8USW - chains A and B of the 4 polymer chains in the assembly; structure by electron microscopy, 4.23 A resolution (low resolution: residue-level contacts below are approximate; hydrogen-bond / salt-bridge calls are withheld).

== Chain A ==
Name: Glutamate receptor ionotropic, NMDA 1
From: Homo sapiens
UniProtKB: P35439 (NMDZ1_RAT); residue numbers follow UniProt; this construct covers 1-847
Chain sequence (847 residues; numbered 1 to 847; the number before each row is that of its first residue):
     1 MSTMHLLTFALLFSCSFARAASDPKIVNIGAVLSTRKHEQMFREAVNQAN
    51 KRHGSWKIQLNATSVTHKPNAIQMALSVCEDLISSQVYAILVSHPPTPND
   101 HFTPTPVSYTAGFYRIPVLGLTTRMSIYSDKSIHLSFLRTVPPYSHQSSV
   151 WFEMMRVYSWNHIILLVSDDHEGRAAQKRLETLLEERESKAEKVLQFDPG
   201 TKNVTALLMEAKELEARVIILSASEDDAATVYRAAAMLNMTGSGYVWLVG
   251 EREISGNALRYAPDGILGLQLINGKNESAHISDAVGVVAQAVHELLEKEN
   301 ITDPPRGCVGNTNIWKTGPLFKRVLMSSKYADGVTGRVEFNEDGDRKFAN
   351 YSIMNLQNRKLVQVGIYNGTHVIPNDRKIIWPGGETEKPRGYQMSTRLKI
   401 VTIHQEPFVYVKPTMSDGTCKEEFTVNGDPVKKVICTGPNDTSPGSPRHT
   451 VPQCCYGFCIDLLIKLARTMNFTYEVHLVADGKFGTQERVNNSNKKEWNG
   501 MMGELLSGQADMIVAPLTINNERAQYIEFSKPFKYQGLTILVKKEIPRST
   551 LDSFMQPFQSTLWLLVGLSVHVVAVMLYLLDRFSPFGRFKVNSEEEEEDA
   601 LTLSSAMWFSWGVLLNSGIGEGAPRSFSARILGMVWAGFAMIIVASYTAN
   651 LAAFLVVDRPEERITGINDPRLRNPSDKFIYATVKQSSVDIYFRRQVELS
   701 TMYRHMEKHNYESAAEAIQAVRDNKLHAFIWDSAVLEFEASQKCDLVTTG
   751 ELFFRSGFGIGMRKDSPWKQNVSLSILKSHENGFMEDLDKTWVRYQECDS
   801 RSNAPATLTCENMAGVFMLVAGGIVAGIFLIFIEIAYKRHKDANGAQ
Unresolved in the structure: 1-24, 580-627, 799-847
Construct notes: conflict S22 (Cys in P35439), S159 (Asn in P35439), K212 (Arg in P35439), L267 (Ile in P35439), V657 (Leu in P35439), C810 (Phe in P35439), N844 (Arg in P35439), G845 (Arg in P35439), A846 (Lys in P35439)
UniProt features mapped onto this chain:
  - region: L603 to P624 (Pore-forming)
  - binding site (glycine): P516, T518, R523, S688, D732
  - glycosylation (N-linked (GlcNAc...) asparagine): N61, N203, N239, N276, N300, N350, N368, N440, N471, N491, N674, N771
Disulfides: C420-C454, C436-C455, C744-C798
Small-molecule neighbours: DQC (7-nitro-2,3-dioxo-1,2,3,4-tetrahydroquinoxaline-6-carbonitrile): Q405, F408, F484, P516, L517, T518, R523, S688, W731, D732, A734, V735, F758

== Chain B ==
Name: Glutamate receptor ionotropic, NMDA 3A
From: Homo sapiens
UniProtKB: Q8TCU5 (NMD3A_HUMAN); residues 38-967 here = UniProt positions 38-967
Chain sequence (939 residues; numbered 38 to 976; the number before each row is that of its first residue):
    38 CQILKRIGHAVRVGAVHLQPWTTAPRAASRAPDDSRAGAQRDEPEPGTRR
    88 SPAPSPGARWLGSTLHGRGPPGSRKPGEGARAEALWPRDALLFAVDNLNR
   138 VEGLLPYNLSLEVVMAIEAGLGDLPLLPFSSPSSPWSSDPFSFLQSVCHT
   188 VVVQGVSALLAFPQSQGEMMELDLVSLVLHIPVISIVRHEFPRESQNPLH
   238 LQLSLENSLSSDADVTVSILTMNNWYNFSLLLCQEDWNITDFLLLTQNNS
   288 KFHLGSIINITANLPSTQDLLSFLQIQLESIKNSTPTVVMFGCDMESIRR
   338 IFEITTQFGVMPPELRWVLGDSQNVEELRTEGLPLGLIAHGKTTQSVFEH
   388 YVQDAMELVARAVATATMIQPELALIPSTMNCMEVETTNLTSGQYLSRFL
   438 ANTTFRGLSGSIRVKGSTIVSSENNFFIWNLQHDPMGKPMWTRLGSWQGG
   488 KIVMDYGIWPEQAQRHKTHFQHPSKLHLRVVTLIEHPFVFTREVDDEGLC
   538 PAGQLCLDPMTNDSSTLDSLFSSLHSSNDTVPIKFKKCCYGYCIDLLEKI
   588 AEDMNFDFDLYIVGDGKYGAWKNGHWTGLVGDLLRGTAHMAVTSFSINTA
   638 RSQVIDFTSPFFSTSLGILVRTRDTAAPIGAFMWPLHWCMWLGIFVALHI
   688 TAVFLTLYEWKSPFGLTPKGRNRSKVFSFSSALNICYALLFGRTVAIKPP
   738 KCWTGRFLMNLWAIFCMFCLSTYTANLAAVMVGEKIYEELSGIHDPKLHH
   788 PSQGFRFGTVRESSAEDYVRQSFPEMHEYMRRYNVPATPDGVEYLKNDPE
   838 KLDAFIMDKALLDYEVSIDADCKLLTVGKPFAIEGYGIGLPPNSPLTANI
   888 SELISQYKSHGFMDMLHDKWYRVVPCGKRSFAVTETLQMGIKHFSGLFVL
   938 LCIGFGLSILTTIGEHIVYRLLLPRIKNKSTETSQVAPA
Unresolved in the structure: 57-123, 494-510, 663-739, 914-925, 956-976
Construct notes: conflict C676 (Thr in Q8TCU5); expression tag (968-976)
Disulfides: C537-C575, C543-C576, C859-C913
Reported in the primary citation:
  - conformationally variable residues (domain motion): E776, H787, E812

== How chain A and chain B interact ==
Pairs across the interface - 19 pairs, chain A then chain B:
  Y109(A) - E231(B)
  Y109(A) - S232(B)
  Y109(A) - Q233(B)
  T110(A) - E231(B)
  F113(A) - E231(B)
  L562(A) - M926(B)
  A649(A) - L764(B)
  A653(A) - M768(B)
  P670(A) - V911(B)
  P670(A) - P912(B)
  R673(A) - R909(B)
  N674(A) - A857(B)
  R694(A) - R529(B)
  R695(A) - P538(B)
  R695(A) - A539(B)
  V697(A) - A539(B)
  V697(A) - Y577(B)
  S700(A) - R529(B)
  S700(A) - Y577(B)
Interface residues without a listed pair, chain A (17 interface residues in all): D669, E698, Y703, R704
Interface residues without a listed pair, chain B (18 interface residues in all): R230, T528, I855, K906

== Overview ==
17 residues of chain A and 18 residues of chain B are in contact. Chain A binds compound DQC. UniProt lists 5
glycine-binding residues on chain A. The paper reports conformational variability at E776(B), H787(B) and
E812(B).
Chain A is Glutamate receptor ionotropic, NMDA 1 and chain B is Glutamate receptor ionotropic, NMDA 3A, both
from Homo sapiens; the structure, CNQX-bound GluN1a-3A NMDA receptor, was determined by electron microscopy
(same publication as 8USX and 8UUE).
